4EE7 - chain A; structure by X-ray diffraction, 1.67 A resolution.

== Chain A ==
Name: Prenyltransferase
From: Streptomyces cinnamonensis
Reference sequence: E5KWG9 (E5KWG9_STRCM); residues 1-302 here = UniProt positions 1-302
Amino-acid sequence (304 residues; numbered -1 to 302; the number before each row is that of its first residue; numbers below 1 keep their minus sign (Gly-1 is residue -1)):
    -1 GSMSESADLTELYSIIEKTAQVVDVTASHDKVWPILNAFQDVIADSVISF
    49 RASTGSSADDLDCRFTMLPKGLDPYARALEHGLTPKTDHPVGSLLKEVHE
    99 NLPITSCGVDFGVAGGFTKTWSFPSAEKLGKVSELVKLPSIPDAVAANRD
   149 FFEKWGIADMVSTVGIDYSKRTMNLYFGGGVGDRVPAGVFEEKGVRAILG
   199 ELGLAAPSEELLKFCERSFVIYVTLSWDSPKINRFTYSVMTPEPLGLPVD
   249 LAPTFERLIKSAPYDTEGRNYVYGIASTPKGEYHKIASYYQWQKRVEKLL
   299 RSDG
Disordered / not traced: -1 to 2, 293-302
Construct notes: expression tag (-1 to 0)
Modified positions: Lys16, Lys68, Lys84, Lys126, Lys283 (n-dimethyl-lysine; MLY)
Ligand contacts: trihydrogen thiodiphosphate (PIS): Arg49, Arg62, Lys117, Trp119, Asn172, Tyr174, Tyr220, Thr222, Arg232, Lys283
From the paper describing this entry:
  - binding site for trihydrogen thiodiphosphate: Arg49, Arg62, Lys117, Asn172, Tyr174, Tyr220, Arg232, Thr234, Lys283
  - conformationally variable residues (side-chain flip): Tyr174
  - contacts within the chain: Trp119-Tyr174 (hydrogen bond)
  - mutagenesis - T64Y: abolished catalytic activity
  - mutagenesis - S236A, R267Q, A285L: decreased catalytic activity
  - mutagenesis - R62N (1.63 nmol s-1 mg-1), V270F, V270F/A285Q (3.65 nmol s-1 mg-1), A285Q (14-fold): increased catalytic activity
  - mutagenesis - V218G (1.06 nmol s-1 mg-1), G272V, Y287F (0.88 nmol s-1 mg-1): unchanged catalytic activity

== Overview ==
Ligands of chain A: trihydrogen thiodiphosphate. From the paper: a binding site for trihydrogen
thiodiphosphate at Arg49, Arg62 and Lys117 among others; R62N, V270F and V270F/A285Q, among others, increase
catalytic activity; 11 substitutions were tested in all.
Chain A is Prenyltransferase (Streptomyces cinnamonensis); the structure, Crystal Structure of the Novel
Phenazine Prenyltransferase EpzP in complex with S-thiolodiphosphate (methylated), was determined by X-ray
diffraction together with 4EE8 from the same study.
